6GJH - chains F and K of the 12 polymer chains in the assembly; structure by X-ray diffraction, 2.10 A resolution.

Chain F:
Molecule: Heat shock protein beta-1
From: Homo sapiens
Reference sequence: P04792 (HSPB1_HUMAN); numbering as in UniProt (aligned over 84-170)
Chain sequence (87 residues; numbered 84 to 170; the number before each row is that of its first residue):
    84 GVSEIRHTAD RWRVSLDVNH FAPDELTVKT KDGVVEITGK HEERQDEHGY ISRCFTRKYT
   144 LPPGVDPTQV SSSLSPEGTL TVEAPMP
Curated features (UniProtKB/Swiss-Prot):
  - modified residue: S86 (Phosphoserine), S98 (Phosphoserine), K123 (N6-acetyllysine)

Chain K:
Molecule: Ala-leu-ser-arg-gln
Chain sequence (5 residues; each row starts with the number of its first residue):
    76 ALSRQ

Chain F / chain K interface:
Pairs across the interface (11):
  V101(F) with S78(K), hydrogen bond (backbone-side chain)
  N102(F) with L77(K); S78(K), hydrogen bond (backbone-side chain); R79(K)
  F104(F) with S78(K), hydrogen bond (backbone-side chain)
  A105(F) with A76(K)
  R127(F) with A76(K)
  L157(F) with S78(K)
  P159(F) with Q80(K)
  E160(F) with S78(K)
  G161(F) with S78(K)
Interface residues without a listed pair, chain F (10 interface residues in all): H103

Summary:
The interface between chain F and chain K involves 10 residues on one side and 5 on the other, with 3 hydrogen
bonds. Polar pairs include V101(F)-S78(K), N102(F)-S78(K) and F104(F)-S78(K).
Here chain F is Heat shock protein beta-1 (Homo sapiens) and chain K is Ala-leu-ser-arg-gln. Entry 6GJH (Human
Hsp27 (HspB1) alpha-crystallin domain in complex with a peptide mimic of its phosphorylatable N-terminal
region) was determined by X-ray diffraction.
